PDB entry 9FM1 | electron microscopy, 2.93 A resolution | chains A and B of the 6 polymer chains in the assembly

# Chain A (and B)
Molecule: Hemagglutinin
From: Influenza B virus
Notes: chain B of this document is another copy of the same molecule, construct and numbering; everything in this record applies to it too
UniProtKB: A0A6B9RSJ6 (A0A6B9RSJ6_9INFB); residues 1-531 here correspond to UniProt positions 16-546 (UniProt number = residue number + 15)
Amino-acid sequence (601 residues; each row starts with the number of its first residue; numbers below 1 keep their minus sign (Met-23 is residue -23)):
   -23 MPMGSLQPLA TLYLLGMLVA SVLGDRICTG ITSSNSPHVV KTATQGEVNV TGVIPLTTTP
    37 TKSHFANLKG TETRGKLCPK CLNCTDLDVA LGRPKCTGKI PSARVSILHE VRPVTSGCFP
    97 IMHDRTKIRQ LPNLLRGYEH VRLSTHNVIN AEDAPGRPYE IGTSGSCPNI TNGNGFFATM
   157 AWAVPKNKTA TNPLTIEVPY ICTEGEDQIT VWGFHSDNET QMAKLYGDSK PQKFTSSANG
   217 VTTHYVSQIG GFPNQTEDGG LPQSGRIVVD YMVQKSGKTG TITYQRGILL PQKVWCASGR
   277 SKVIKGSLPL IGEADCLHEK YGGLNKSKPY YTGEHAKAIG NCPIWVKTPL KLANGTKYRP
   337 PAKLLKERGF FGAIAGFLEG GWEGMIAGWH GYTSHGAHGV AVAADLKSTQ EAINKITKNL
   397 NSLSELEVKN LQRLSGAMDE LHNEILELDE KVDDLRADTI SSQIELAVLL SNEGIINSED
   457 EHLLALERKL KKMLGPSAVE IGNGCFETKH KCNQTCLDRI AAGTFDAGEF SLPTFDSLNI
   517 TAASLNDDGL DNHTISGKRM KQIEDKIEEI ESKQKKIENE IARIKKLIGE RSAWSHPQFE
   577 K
Disordered / not traced: -23 to 8, 332-389, 454-577
Disulfides: Cys54-Cys57, Cys60-Cys72, Cys94-Cys143, Cys178-Cys272, Cys292-Cys318
Covalent attachments: N-acetylglucosamine (NAG) linked to Asn145, Asn194
Sequence notes: initiating methionine (-23); expression tag (-22 to 0, 532-577)

# Interface between chain A and chain B
Residue-residue contacts (26):
  Thr20(A) with Asn395(B), hydrogen bond (backbone-side chain)
  Arg101(A) with Thr257(B)
  Pro207(A) with Pro169(B)
  His220(A) with Thr218(B); His220(B)
  Gln224(A) with Thr171(B)
  Glu416(A) with Asn215(B); Gly216(B)
  Leu417(A) with Asn215(B)
  Asn419(A) with Lys251(B)
  Glu420(A) with Gly412(B); His418(B), salt bridge; Ile421(B)
  Glu423(A) with Leu410(B)
  Leu424(A) with Ile421(B), hydrophobic
  Lys427(A) with Gln408(B); Asp425(B), salt bridge; Asp429(B), salt bridge
  Val428(A) with Val428(B), hydrophobic
  Leu431(A) with Lys405(B); Arg432(B), hydrogen bond (backbone-side chain)
  Asp434(A) with Lys405(B)
  Thr435(A) with Arg432(B), hydrogen bond; Gln439(B)
  Ser438(A) with Gln439(B)
  Gln439(A) with Gln439(B)
Other interface residues (no listed pair), chain A (26 interface residues in all): Ala19, Thr102, Lys206, Lys209, Tyr221, Val222, Ser223, Leu442
Other interface residues (no listed pair), chain B (30 interface residues in all): Asn168, Lys209, Ser213, Thr259, Ala413, Leu424, Thr435, Leu442, Leu446, Gly450

# Summary
The interface between chain A and chain B involves 26 residues on one side and 30 on the other, with 3
hydrogen bonds and 3 salt bridges. Polar contacts include Glu420(A)-His418(B), Lys427(A)-Asp425(B) and
Lys427(A)-Asp429(B). N-acetylglucosamine is covalently linked to Asn145(A) and Asn194(A).
Chain A and chain B are both Hemagglutinin (Influenza B virus); the structure, Cryo-EM structure of Influenza
B/Washington/02/2019 virus hemagglutinin in complex with single-domain antibody hVHH-69, was determined by
electron microscopy (same publication as 9FM2).
